8S7G - chains F and T of the 14 polymer chains in the assembly; structure by electron microscopy, 3.43 A resolution.

== Chain F ==
Protein: Protein RecA
From: Pseudomonas aeruginosa
UniProt: P08280 (RECA_PSEAE); residue numbers follow UniProt; this construct covers 2-346
Amino-acid sequence (361 residues; row label = number of the first residue in the row; numbers below 1 keep their minus sign (Met-14 is residue -14)):
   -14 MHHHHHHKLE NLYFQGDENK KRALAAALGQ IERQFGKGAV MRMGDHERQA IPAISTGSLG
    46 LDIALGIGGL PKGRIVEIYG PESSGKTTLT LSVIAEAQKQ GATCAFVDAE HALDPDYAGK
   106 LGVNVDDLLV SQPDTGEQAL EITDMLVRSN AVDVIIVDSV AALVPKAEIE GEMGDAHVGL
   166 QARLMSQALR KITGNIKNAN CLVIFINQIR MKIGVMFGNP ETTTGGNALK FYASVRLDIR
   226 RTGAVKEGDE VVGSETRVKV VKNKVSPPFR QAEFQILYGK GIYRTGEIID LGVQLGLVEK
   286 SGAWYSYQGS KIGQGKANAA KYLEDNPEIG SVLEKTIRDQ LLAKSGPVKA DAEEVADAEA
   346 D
Disordered / not traced: -14 to 0, 329-346
Construct notes: initiating methionine (-14); expression tag (-13 to 1)
Curated features (UniProtKB/Swiss-Prot):
  - binding site (ATP): Gly65 to Thr72
Bound ions: Mg2+: Thr72 (together with ATP-gamma-S)
Small-molecule neighbours:
  - ATP-gamma-S (AGS; phosphothiophosphoric acid-adenylate ester): Phe216, Lys247, Asn248, Lys249, Val250, Ser251, Pro252, Pro253
  - ATP-gamma-S: Pro66, Glu67, Ser68, Ser69, Gly70, Lys71, Thr72, Thr73, Asp99, Tyr102, Ile261, Tyr263
What the authors report for this chain:
  - self-association interface (contacts with another copy of this molecule): Val137
  - mutagenesis - F202A: decreased binding to the 36-nt DNA strand (chain T)
  - mutagenesis - M201A: unchanged binding to the 36-nt DNA strand (chain T)

== Chain T ==
Molecule: 36-nt DNA strand
Sequence (36 nucleotides; numbered 7 to 42; the number before each row is that of its first residue):
     7 TTTTTTTTTT TTTTTTTTTT TTTTTTTTTT TTTTTT

== Chain F / chain T interface ==
Pairs across the interface (19; chain F residue first):
  Val163(F) - DT28(T)  base contact
  Val163(F) - DT29(T)  sugar contact
  Gly164(F) - DT27(T)  sugar contact
  Ala167(F) - DT27(T)  phosphate contact
  Ala167(F) - DT28(T)  phosphate contact
  Arg168(F) - DT27(T)  hydrogen bond to the base
  Ser171(F) - DT27(T)  hydrogen bond to the phosphate
  Arg175(F) - DT27(T)  salt bridge to the phosphate
  Arg195(F) - DT30(T)  salt bridge to the phosphate
  Arg195(F) - DT31(T)  phosphate contact
  Met196(F) - DT31(T)  hydrogen bond to the phosphate
  Lys197(F) - DT30(T)  base contact
  Lys197(F) - DT31(T)  base contact
  Ile198(F) - DT30(T)  base contact
  Ile198(F) - DT31(T)  base contact
  Gly210(F) - DT29(T)  phosphate contact
  Gly211(F) - DT28(T)  phosphate contact
  Gly211(F) - DT29(T)  hydrogen bond to the phosphate
  Asn212(F) - DT28(T)  hydrogen bond to the phosphate
Interface residues without a listed pair, chain F (16 interface residues in all): Gly199, Thr209, Ala213
Interface residues without a listed pair, chain T (7 interface residues in all): DT26, DT32

== In short ==
The interface between chain F and chain T involves 16 residues on one side and 7 on the other; the contacts
include 5 hydrogen bonds and 2 salt bridges. Among the polar pairs are Arg168(F)-DT27(T), Ser171(F)-DT27(T)
and Met196(F)-DT31(T). From the paper: F202A of chain F reduces binding to the 36-nt DNA strand (chain T); a
self-association interface involving Val137(F).
Chain F is Protein RecA (Pseudomonas aeruginosa) and chain T is a 36-nt DNA strand; the structure, Cryo-EM
structure of Pseudomonas aeruginosa Recombinase A (RecA) in complex with LexAS125A mutant, was determined by
electron microscopy, deposited together with 8S70 and 8B0V.
